8JND - chains C and J of the 19 polymer chains in the assembly; structure by electron microscopy, 3.66 A resolution.

Chain C:
Protein: Histone H2A type 1-B/E
From: Homo sapiens
UniProtKB: P04908 (H2A1B_HUMAN); residues 0-129 here correspond to UniProt positions 1-130 (UniProt number = residue number + 1)
Sequence (133 residues; numbered -3 to 129; the number before each row is that of its first residue; numbers below 1 keep their minus sign (Gly-3 is residue -3)):
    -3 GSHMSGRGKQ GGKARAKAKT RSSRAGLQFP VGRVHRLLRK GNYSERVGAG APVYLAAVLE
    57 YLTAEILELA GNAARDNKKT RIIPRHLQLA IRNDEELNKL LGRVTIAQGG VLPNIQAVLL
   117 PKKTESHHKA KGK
Unresolved in the structure: -3 to 10, 119-129
Construct notes: expression tag (-3 to -1)
UniProt features mapped onto this chain:
  - modified residue: Ser1 (N-acetylserine), Arg3 (Citrulline), Lys5 (N6-(2-hydroxyisobutyryl)lysine), Lys9 (N6-(2-hydroxyisobutyryl)lysine), Lys13 (N6-(beta-hydroxybutyryl)lysine), Lys36 (N6-(2-hydroxyisobutyryl)lysine), Lys74 (N6-(2-hydroxyisobutyryl)lysine), Lys75 (N6-(2-hydroxyisobutyryl)lysine), Lys95 (N6-(2-hydroxyisobutyryl)lysine), Gln104 (N5-methylglutamine), Lys118 (N6-(2-hydroxyisobutyryl)lysine), Lys119 (N6-crotonyllysine), Thr120 (Phosphothreonine), Lys125 (N6-crotonyllysine)
  - cross-link (Glycyl lysine isopeptide (Lys-Gly)): Lys13 (interchain with G-Cter in ubiquitin), Lys15 (interchain with G-Cter in ubiquitin), Lys119 (interchain with G-Cter in ubiquitin)

Chain J:
Molecule: 153-nt DNA strand
From: synthetic construct
Sequence (153 nucleotides; each row starts with the number of its first residue):
     1 TGGCCGTTTT CGTTGTTTTT TTCTGTCTCG TGCCTGGTGT CTTGGGTGTA ATCCCCTTGG
    61 CGGTTAAAAC GCGGGGGACA GCGCGTACGT GCGTTTAAGC GGTGCTAGAG CTGTCTACGA
   121 CCAATTGAGC GGCCTCGGCA CCGGGATTCT GAT

How chain C and chain J interact:
Contacting residue pairs - 10 pairs, chain C then chain J:
  Ala12(C) with DG39(J), phosphate contact
  Lys15(C) with DT38(J), phosphate contact; DG39(J), hydrogen bond to the phosphate
  Thr16(C) with DT38(J), phosphate contact
  Arg17(C) with DT38(J), salt bridge to the phosphate
  Arg20(C) with DG39(J), salt bridge to the phosphate
  Gly28(C) with DT38(J), phosphate contact
  Arg29(C) with DG37(J), phosphate contact
  Arg32(C) with DG37(J), salt bridge to the phosphate
  Arg77(C) with DC27(J), sugar contact
Interface residues without a listed pair, chain C (12 interface residues in all): Lys13, Ala14, Arg42
Interface residues without a listed pair, chain J (7 interface residues in all): DG36, DT40, DG46

Summary:
12 residues of chain C and 7 residues of chain J are in contact, with 1 hydrogen bond and 3 salt bridges.
Among the polar pairs are Lys15(C)-DG39(J), Arg17(C)-DT38(J) and Arg20(C)-DG39(J).
Here chain C is Histone H2A type 1-B/E (Homo sapiens) and chain J is a 153-nt DNA strand (synthetic
construct). Entry 8JND (The cryo-EM structure of the nonameric RAD51 ring bound to the nucleosome with the
linker DNA ...) was determined by electron microscopy (same publication as 8JNE, 8JNF, 8XBT, 8XBU and 8XBW).
